Entry 4BKL (X-ray diffraction, 3.25 A resolution); this record covers chains A and G of the 5 polymer chains in the assembly.

Chain A:
Protein: M2139 fab fragment heavy chain
Organism: Mus musculus
Notes: fragment: vh and ch1; antibody fragment or engineered binder
Amino-acid sequence (231 residues; numbered 1 to 231; the number before each row is that of its first residue):
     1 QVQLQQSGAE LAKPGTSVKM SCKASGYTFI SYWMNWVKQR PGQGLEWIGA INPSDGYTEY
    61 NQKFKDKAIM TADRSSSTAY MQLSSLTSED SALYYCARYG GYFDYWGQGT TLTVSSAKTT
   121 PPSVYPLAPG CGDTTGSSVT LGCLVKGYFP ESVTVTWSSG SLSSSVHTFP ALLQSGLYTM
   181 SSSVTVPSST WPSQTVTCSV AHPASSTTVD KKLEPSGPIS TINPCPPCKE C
Unresolved in the structure: 217-231
Disulfides: Cys22-Cys96, Cys143-Cys198

Chain G:
Protein: J1 epitope
Amino-acid sequence (37 residues; row label = number of the first residue in the row):
     1 GPPGPPGPPG PPGPPGMPGE RGAAGIAGPK GPPGPPG
Unresolved in the structure: 1-9, 35-37
Modified positions: Pro3, Pro6, Pro9, Pro12, Pro15, Pro18, Pro33, Pro36 (4-hydroxyproline; HYP)
What the authors report for this chain:
  - self-association interface (contacts with another copy of this molecule): Arg21

How chain A and chain G interact:
Residue-residue contacts - 7 pairs, chain A then chain G:
  Ser31(A) - Gly22(G)
  Ser31(A) - Ala23(G)  hydrogen bond (backbone-backbone)
  Tyr32(A) - Ala23(G)  hydrophobic
  Trp33(A) - Gly25(G)
  Trp33(A) - Ile26(G)
  Glu59(A) - Ile26(G)
  Tyr99(A) - Ala24(G)
Other interface residues (no listed pair), chain A (7 interface residues in all): Asn35, Ala50

Overview:
7 residues of chain A and 5 residues of chain G are in contact; the contacts include 1 hydrogen bond. Its one
hydrogen bond, Ser31(A)-Ala23(G), is backbone to backbone. The paper reports a self-association interface
involving Arg21(G).
Chain A is M2139 fab fragment heavy chain (Mus musculus) and chain G is J1 epitope; the structure, Crystal
structure of the arthritogenic antibody M2139 (Fab fragment) in complex with the triple-helical J1 peptide,
was determined by X-ray diffraction.
